1N36 - chains A and D of the 21 polymer chains in the assembly; structure by X-ray diffraction, 3.65 A resolution.

# Chain A
Molecule: 16S ribosomal RNA
Source organism: Thermus thermophilus
Sequence (1522 nucleotides; numbered 0 to 1544 plus 19 insertion-coded residues; 42 numbers in that range are skipped by the numbering (no residue carries them; nothing is unmodelled there); the number before each row is that of its first residue; a row labelled like 190A-190L holds insertion residues (190A, then the next letters in order); numbering starts at 0):
     0 UUUGUUGGAG AGUUUGAUCC UGGCUCAGGG UGAACGCUGG CGGCGUGCCU AAGACAUGCA
    60 AGUCGUGCGG G
    73 CCGCGGGGUU UU
    88 ACUCCG
    95 UGGUC
   101 AGCGGCGGAC GGGUGAGUAA CGCGUGGGU
  129A G
   130 ACCUACCCGG AAGAGGGGGA CAACCCGGGG AAACUCGGGC UAAUCCCCCA UGUGGACCCG
   190 C
190A-190L CCCUUGGGGUGU
   191 GUCCAAAGGG CUUU
   216 GCCCGCUUCC GGAUGGGCCC GCGUCCCAUC AGCUAGUUGG UGGGGUAAUG GCCCACCAAG
   276 GCGACGACGG GUAGCCGGUC UGAGAGGAUG GCCGGCCACA GGGGCACUGA GACACGGGCC
   336 CCACUCCUAC GGGAGGCAGC AGUUAGGAAU CUUCCGCAAU GGGCGCAAGC CUGACGGAGC
   396 GACGCCGCUU GGAGGAAGAA GCCCUUCGGG GUGUAAACUC CUGAA
   442 CCCGGGACGA AACCCCCGAC GA
   474 GGGGACUGAC GGUACCGGG
   494 GUAAUAGCGC CGGCCAACUC CGUGCCAGCA GCCGCGGUAA UACGGAGGGC GCGAGCGUUA
   554 CCCGGAUUCA CUGGGCGUAA AGGGCGUGUA GGCGGCCUGG GGCGUCCCAU GUGAAAGACC
   614 ACGGCUCAAC CGUGGGGGAG CGUGGGAUAC GCUCAGGCUA GACGGUGGGA GAGGGUGGUG
   674 GAAUUCCCGG AGUAGCGGUG AAAUGCGCAG AUACCGGGAG GAACGCCGAU GGCGAAGGCA
   734 GCCACCUGGU CCACCCGUGA CGCUGAGGCG CGAAAGCGUG GGGAGCAAAC CGGAUUAGAU
   794 ACCCGGGUAG UCCACGCCCU AAACGAUGCG CGCUAGGUCU CUGGGUCU
   848 CCUGGGGGCC GAAGCUAACG CGUUAAGCGC GCCGCCUGGG GAGUACGGCC GCAAGGCUGA
   908 AACUCAAAGG AAUUGACGGG GGCCCGCACA AGCGGUGGAG CAUGUGGUUU AAUUCGAAGC
   968 AACGCGAAGA ACCUUACCAG GCCUUGACAU GCUAGG
 1003A G
  1004 AACCCGGGUG AAAGCCUGGG GUGCCCC
1030A-1030D GCGA
  1031 GGGGAGCCCU AGCACAGGUG CUGCAUGGCC GUCGUCAGCU CGUGCCGUGA GGUGUUGGGU
  1091 UAAGUCCCGC AACGAGCGCA ACCCCCGCCG UUAGUUGCCA GCGGUUCGGC CGGGCACUCU
  1151 AACGGGACUG CCCGCGAAA
  1171 GCGGGAGGAA GGAGGGGACG ACGUCUGGUC AGCAUGGCCC UUACGGCCUG GGCGACACAC
  1231 GUGCUACAAU GCCCACUACA AAGCGAUGCC ACCCGGCAAC GGGGAGCUAA UCGCAAAAAG
  1291 GUGGGCCCAG UUCGGAUUGG GGUCUGCAAC CCGACCCCAU GAAGCCGGAA UCGCUAGUAA
  1351 UCGCGGAUCA G
 1361A C
  1362 CAUGCCGCGG UGAAUACGUU CCCGGGCCUU GUACACACCG CCCGUCACGC CAUGGGAGCG
  1422 GGCUCUACCC GAAGUCGCCG GG
  1446 AGCCUACGGG
  1459 CAGGCGCCGA GGGUAGGGCC CGUGACUGGG GCGAAGUCGU AACAAGGUAG CUGUACCGGA
  1519 AGGUGCGGCU GGAUCACCUC CUUUCU
Unresolved in the structure: 0-4, 1535-1538

# Chain D
Molecule: 30S ribosomal protein S4
Source organism: Thermus thermophilus
Reference sequence: P80373 (RS4_THET8); residues 2-209 here correspond to UniProt positions 1-208 (UniProt number = residue number - 1)
Sequence (208 residues; numbered 2 to 209; the number before each row is that of its first residue):
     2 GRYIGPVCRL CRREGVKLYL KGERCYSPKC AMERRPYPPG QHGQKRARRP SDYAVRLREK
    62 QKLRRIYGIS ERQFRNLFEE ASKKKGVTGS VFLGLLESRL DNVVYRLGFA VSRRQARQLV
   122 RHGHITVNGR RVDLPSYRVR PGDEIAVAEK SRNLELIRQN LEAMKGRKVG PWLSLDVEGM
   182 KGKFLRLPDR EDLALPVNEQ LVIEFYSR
Metal / ion sites: Zn2+: Cys9, Cys26, Cys31

# Chain A / chain D interface
Residue-residue contacts (107):
  A8(A) - Ser208(D)  base contact
  A8(A) - Arg209(D)  base contact
  A26(A) - Arg209(D)  hydrogen bond to the sugar
  C400(A) - Arg73(D)  salt bridge to the phosphate
  C401(A) - Arg73(D)  salt bridge to the phosphate
  C401(A) - Asn77(D)  phosphate contact
  G402(A) - Gln74(D)  hydrogen bond to the phosphate
  G402(A) - Ser137(D)  hydrogen bond to the phosphate
  C403(A) - Arg3(D)  base contact
  C403(A) - Gln74(D)  phosphate contact
  C403(A) - Arg118(D)  salt bridge to the phosphate
  C403(A) - Arg122(D)  hydrogen bond to the sugar
  C403(A) - Pro136(D)  phosphate contact
  C403(A) - Ser137(D)  hydrogen bond to the phosphate
  U404(A) - Gly2(D)  base contact
  U404(A) - Arg118(D)  salt bridge to the phosphate
  U404(A) - Arg122(D)  phosphate contact
  U405(A) - Gly2(D)  base contact
  U405(A) - Ile5(D)  base contact
  G406(A) - Ile5(D)  sugar contact
  G406(A) - Gln119(D)  hydrogen bond to the base
  G407(A) - Arg115(D)  salt bridge to the phosphate
  G407(A) - Gln116(D)  hydrogen bond to the phosphate
  G407(A) - Gln119(D)  sugar contact
  A408(A) - Leu21(D)  phosphate contact
  A408(A) - Glu24(D)  phosphate contact
  A408(A) - Ser113(D)  phosphate contact
  A408(A) - Arg115(D)  phosphate contact
  A408(A) - Gln116(D)  hydrogen bond to the phosphate
  G409(A) - Glu24(D)  hydrogen bond to the phosphate
  G409(A) - Arg25(D)  hydrogen bond to the phosphate
  G410(A) - Arg25(D)  salt bridge to the phosphate
  G410(A) - Lys30(D)  salt bridge to the phosphate
  A411(A) - Arg25(D)  salt bridge to the phosphate
  A411(A) - Lys30(D)  salt bridge to the phosphate
  A412(A) - Glu34(D)  hydrogen bond to the base
  A412(A) - Arg35(D)  base contact
  G413(A) - Arg36(D)  hydrogen bond to the base
  C419(A) - Gln42(D)  sugar contact
  G425(A) - Gln45(D)  hydrogen bond to the phosphate
  G426(A) - Tyr38(D)  hydrogen bond to the phosphate
  G426(A) - Gly41(D)  phosphate contact
  G426(A) - Gln45(D)  hydrogen bond to the phosphate
  U427(A) - Arg10(D)  phosphate contact
  U427(A) - Arg13(D)  salt bridge to the phosphate
  U427(A) - Pro40(D)  phosphate contact
  U427(A) - Gly41(D)  phosphate contact
  G428(A) - Pro7(D)  phosphate contact
  G428(A) - Arg10(D)  salt bridge to the phosphate
  G428(A) - Arg13(D)  phosphate contact
  G428(A) - Arg36(D)  hydrogen bond to the phosphate
  U429(A) - Pro7(D)  phosphate contact
  U429(A) - Arg10(D)  phosphate contact
  U429(A) - Arg25(D)  base contact
  U429(A) - Ala32(D)  phosphate contact
  U429(A) - Arg36(D)  salt bridge to the phosphate
  A430(A) - Gly6(D)  phosphate contact
  A430(A) - Pro7(D)  phosphate contact
  A430(A) - Val8(D)  hydrogen bond to the phosphate
  A430(A) - Cys9(D)  hydrogen bond to the phosphate
  A430(A) - Arg10(D)  phosphate contact
  C436(A) - Glu156(D)  phosphate contact
  C436(A) - Leu157(D)  sugar contact
  U437(A) - His123(D)  hydrogen bond to the sugar
  U437(A) - His125(D)  hydrogen bond to the phosphate
  U437(A) - Leu155(D)  phosphate contact
  G438(A) - His123(D)  sugar contact
  G438(A) - His125(D)  salt bridge to the phosphate
  A439(A) - His123(D)  salt bridge to the phosphate
  G491(A) - Lys151(D)  phosphate contact
  A496(A) - Gln119(D)  base contact
  C508(A) - Tyr54(D)  sugar contact
  C508(A) - Arg209(D)  salt bridge to the phosphate
  A509(A) - Ser52(D)  phosphate contact
  C511(A) - His43(D)  hydrogen bond to the sugar
  C511(A) - Lys46(D)  phosphate contact
  U512(A) - Gln42(D)  hydrogen bond to the sugar
  U512(A) - His43(D)  sugar contact
  U512(A) - Lys46(D)  salt bridge to the phosphate
  G541(A) - Gly41(D)  sugar contact
  G541(A) - Gln42(D)  sugar contact
  G542(A) - Arg10(D)  salt bridge to the phosphate
  G542(A) - Arg14(D)  hydrogen bond to the phosphate
  G542(A) - Pro40(D)  phosphate contact
  G542(A) - Gly41(D)  sugar contact
  C543(A) - Arg14(D)  salt bridge to the phosphate
  C543(A) - Pro40(D)  phosphate contact
  G544(A) - Arg59(D)  salt bridge to the phosphate
  G544(A) - Gln62(D)  phosphate contact
  G544(A) - Arg66(D)  salt bridge to the phosphate
  C545(A) - Lys61(D)  salt bridge to the phosphate
  C545(A) - Gln62(D)  phosphate contact
  C545(A) - Arg65(D)  salt bridge to the phosphate
  C545(A) - Glu72(D)  phosphate contact
  G546(A) - Glu72(D)  hydrogen bond to the phosphate
  G546(A) - Arg73(D)  hydrogen bond to the phosphate
  A547(A) - Gly2(D)  hydrogen bond to the phosphate
  A547(A) - Arg3(D)  salt bridge to the phosphate
  C612(A) - Lys84(D)  salt bridge to the phosphate
  C613(A) - Lys84(D)  salt bridge to the phosphate
  U619(A) - Arg122(D)  base contact
  U619(A) - Val133(D)  base contact
  U619(A) - Asp134(D)  base contact
  U619(A) - Leu135(D)  base contact
  C620(A) - Leu135(D)  base contact
  C620(A) - Ser137(D)  hydrogen bond to the sugar
  C620(A) - Tyr138(D)  sugar contact
Other interface residues (no listed pair), chain A (52 interface residues in all): U5, G27, C489, G490, C507, A510, G540, G616
Other interface residues (no listed pair), chain D (68 interface residues in all): Lys22, Gly23, Pro29, Ala55, Leu58, Ser71, Gly87, Arg100, Arg132, Arg141, Glu205

# Summary
52 residues of chain A face 68 of chain D across their interface; the contacts include 27 hydrogen bonds and
25 salt bridges. Polar contacts include G406(A)-Gln119(D), A412(A)-Glu34(D) and G413(A)-Arg36(D). Cys9(D),
Cys26(D) and Cys31(D) form the Zn2+ site.
Here chain A is 16S ribosomal RNA and chain D is 30S ribosomal protein S4, both from Thermus thermophilus.
Entry 1N36 (Structure of the Thermus thermophilus 30S ribosomal subunit in the presence of
crystallographically disordered codon and ...) was determined by X-ray diffraction together with 1N32, 1N33
and 1N34 from the same study.
